PDB entry 7R72 | electron microscopy, 3.07 A resolution | chains 1 and U of the 24 polymer chains in the assembly

Chain 1:
Molecule: 25S rRNA
From: Saccharomyces cerevisiae BY4741
Sequence (641 nucleotides; numbered 820 to 3372; 1912 numbers in that range are skipped by the numbering (no residue carries them; nothing is unmodelled there); the number before each row is that of its first residue):
   820 AUGCCUGAAUAGGGUGAAGCCAGAGGAAACUCUGGUGGAGGCUCG
   893 CGAAUUUGGGUAU
  1446 AGUAGCAAAUAUUCAAAUGAGAACUUUGAAGACUGAAGUGGGGAAAGGUU
  1496 CCACGUCAACAGCAGUUGGACGUGGGUUAGUCGAUCCUAAGAGAUG
  1552 GUUUCAAAGGCCUGAUU
  1574 CAGGCCACCAUCGAAAGGGAAUCCGGUUAAGAUUCCGGAACCUGGAUAUG
  1624 GAUUCUUCACGGUAACGUAACUGAAUGUGGAGACGUCGGCGCGAGCCCUG
  1674 GGAGGAGUUAUCUUUUCUUCUUAACAGCUUAUCACCCCGGAAUUGGUUUA
  1724 UCCGGAGAUGGGGUCUUAUGGCUGGAAGAGGCCAGCACCUUUGCUGGCUC
  1774 CGGUGCGCUUGUGACGGCCCGUGAAAAUCCACAGGAAGGAAUAGUUUUCA
  1824 UGCCAGGUCGUACUG
  1853 UCUCCAAGGUGAACAGCCUCUAGUUGAUAGAA
  1916 UCCGUAACUUCGGGAUAAGGAUUGGCUCUAAGGGUCGGGUAGUGAGGGCC
  1966 UUGGUCA
  2050 CGGCCUUGG
  2080 CUUGCUACAAUUAACGAUCAACUUAGAACUGGUACGGACAA
  2347 UAUCUAGCGA
  3061 GGCUGUCUGAUCAGGCAUUGC
  3333 GUAAGCAGUAGAGUAGCC
  3356 GUUACGAUCUGCUGAGA

Chain U:
Molecule: 60S ribosomal protein L22-A
From: Saccharomyces cerevisiae BY4741
Reference sequence: P05749 (RL22A_YEAST); residues 1-121 here = UniProt positions 1-121
Amino-acid sequence (121 residues; each row starts with the number of its first residue):
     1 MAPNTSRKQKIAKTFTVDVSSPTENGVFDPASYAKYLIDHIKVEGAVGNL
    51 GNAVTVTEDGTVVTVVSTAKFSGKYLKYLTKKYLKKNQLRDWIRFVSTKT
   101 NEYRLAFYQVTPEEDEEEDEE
Disordered / not traced: 1-10, 113-121

Interface between chain 1 and chain U:
Residue-residue contacts - 45 pairs, chain 1 then chain U:
  G1674(1) - Lys70(U)  salt bridge to the phosphate
  G1675(1) - Lys13(U)  phosphate contact
  G1675(1) - Lys70(U)  phosphate contact
  G1675(1) - Phe71(U)  phosphate contact
  G1675(1) - Ser72(U)  phosphate contact
  A1676(1) - Phe15(U)  phosphate contact
  A1676(1) - Ser72(U)  phosphate contact
  A1676(1) - Gly73(U)  hydrogen bond to the phosphate
  A1676(1) - Lys74(U)  base contact
  A1676(1) - Thr100(U)  phosphate contact
  A1676(1) - Asn101(U)  hydrogen bond to the phosphate
  G1677(1) - Lys74(U)  hydrogen bond to the base
  G1677(1) - Ser97(U)  hydrogen bond to the phosphate
  G1677(1) - Lys99(U)  phosphate contact
  G1677(1) - Thr100(U)  phosphate contact
  G1677(1) - Asn101(U)  phosphate contact
  G1677(1) - Tyr103(U)  hydrogen bond to the phosphate
  G1678(1) - Lys74(U)  base contact
  G1678(1) - Lys77(U)  salt bridge to the phosphate
  G1678(1) - Arg94(U)  hydrogen bond to the phosphate
  G1678(1) - Val96(U)  phosphate contact
  G1678(1) - Ser97(U)  hydrogen bond to the phosphate
  A1679(1) - Lys77(U)  salt bridge to the phosphate
  A1679(1) - Arg94(U)  salt bridge to the phosphate
  G1680(1) - Lys81(U)  base contact
  G1680(1) - Arg90(U)  salt bridge to the phosphate
  U1681(1) - Lys81(U)  base contact
  U1681(1) - Arg90(U)  base contact
  U1682(1) - Lys81(U)  base contact
  U1682(1) - Lys82(U)  hydrogen bond to the base
  U1682(1) - Lys85(U)  salt bridge to the phosphate
  U1682(1) - Arg90(U)  hydrogen bond to the base
  A1683(1) - Lys85(U)  phosphate contact
  U1686(1) - Lys42(U)  salt bridge to the phosphate
  U1686(1) - Tyr78(U)  base contact
  U1686(1) - Lys82(U)  hydrogen bond to the base
  U1687(1) - Lys42(U)  salt bridge to the phosphate
  U1687(1) - Glu44(U)  base contact
  U1687(1) - Gly45(U)  hydrogen bond to the base
  U1687(1) - Lys70(U)  base contact
  U1687(1) - Tyr75(U)  sugar contact
  U1688(1) - Tyr78(U)  base contact
  A1757(1) - Arg94(U)  salt bridge to the phosphate
  A1757(1) - Val96(U)  sugar contact
  G1758(1) - Arg104(U)  salt bridge to the phosphate
Other interface residues (no listed pair), chain 1 (17 interface residues in all): C1685, C1771
Other interface residues (no listed pair), chain U (27 interface residues in all): Phe95, Tyr108

Overview:
Chain 1 and chain U form an interface of 17 and 27 residues respectively; the contacts include 11 hydrogen
bonds and 10 salt bridges. Polar contacts include G1677(1)-Lys74(U), U1682(1)-Lys82(U) and U1682(1)-Arg90(U).
Here chain 1 is 25S rRNA and chain U is 60S ribosomal protein L22-A, both from Saccharomyces cerevisiae
BY4741. Entry 7R72 (State E1 nucleolar 60S ribosome biogenesis intermediate - Spb4 local model) was determined
by electron microscopy, deposited together with 7NAD and 7U0H.
